Entry 8OUF (electron microscopy, 3.10 A resolution); this record covers chains G and H of the 10 polymer chains in the assembly.

# Chain G
Name: H/ACA ribonucleoprotein complex subunit DKC1
Source organism: Homo sapiens
UniProt: O60832 (DKC1_HUMAN); numbering as in UniProt (aligned over 1-514)
Amino-acid sequence (514 residues; numbered 1 to 514; the number before each row is that of its first residue):
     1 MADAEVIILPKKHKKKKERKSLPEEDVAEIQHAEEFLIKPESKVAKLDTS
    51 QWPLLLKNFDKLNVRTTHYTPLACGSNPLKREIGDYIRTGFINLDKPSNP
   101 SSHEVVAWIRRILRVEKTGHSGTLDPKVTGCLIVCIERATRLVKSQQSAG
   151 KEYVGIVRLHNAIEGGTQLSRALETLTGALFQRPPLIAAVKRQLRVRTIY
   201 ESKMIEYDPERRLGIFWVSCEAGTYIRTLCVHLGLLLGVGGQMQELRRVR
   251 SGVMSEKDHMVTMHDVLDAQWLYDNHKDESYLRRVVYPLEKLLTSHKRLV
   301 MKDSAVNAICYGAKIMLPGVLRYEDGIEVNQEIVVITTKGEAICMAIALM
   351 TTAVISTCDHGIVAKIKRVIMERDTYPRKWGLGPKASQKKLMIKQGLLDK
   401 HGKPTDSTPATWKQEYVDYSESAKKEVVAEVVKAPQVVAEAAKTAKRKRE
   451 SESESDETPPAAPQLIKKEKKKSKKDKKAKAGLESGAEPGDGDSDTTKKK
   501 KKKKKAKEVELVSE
Not modelled in the structure: 1-42, 396-514
UniProt features mapped onto this chain:
  - region: Ala2 to Ser21 (Nucleolar localization)
  - active site: Asp125 (Nucleophile)
  - modified residue: Ala2 (N-acetylalanine), Ser21 (Phosphoserine), Ser387 (Phosphoserine), Ser451 (Phosphoserine), Ser453 (Phosphoserine), Ser455 (Phosphoserine), Thr458 (Phosphothreonine), Ser485 (Phosphoserine), Ser494 (Phosphoserine), Ser513 (Phosphoserine)
  - cross-link (Glycyl lysine isopeptide (Lys-Gly)): Lys20 (interchain with G-Cter in SUMO2), Lys39 (interchain with G-Cter in SUMO2), Lys43 (interchain with G-Cter in SUMO2), Lys191 (interchain with G-Cter in SUMO2), Lys394 (interchain with G-Cter in SUMO2), Lys413 (interchain with G-Cter in SUMO1), Lys424 (interchain with G-Cter in SUMO2), Lys433 (interchain with G-Cter in SUMO2), Lys467 (interchain with G-Cter in SUMO2)
  - natural variant: Ala2 (A2V: In DKCX), Phe36 (F36V: In DKCX), Leu37 (deletion: In DKCX), Ile38 (I38T: In HHS), Lys39 (K39E: In DKCX), Pro40 (P40R: In DKCX), Glu41 (E41K: In DKCX), Thr49 (T49M: In HHS), Leu54 (L54V: In DKCX), Leu56 (L56S: In DKCX), Arg65 (R65T: In DKCX), Thr66 (T66A: In DKCX), 10 further natural variant entries in UniProt
  - mutagenesis: Ala353 (A353R: Increases interaction with SHQ1)
From the paper describing this entry:
  - disease-associated variants - Q31E, Q31K, H68Q, H68R, H68Y (citing earlier work)
  - catalytic residues: Asp125 (citing earlier work)
  - disease-associated variants - F36V (proposed by the authors, not directly observed)
  - mutagenesis - T66A/T67A/H68A, H68A: decreased binding to Human telomerase RNA

# Chain H
Name: H/ACA ribonucleoprotein complex subunit 1
Source organism: Homo sapiens
UniProt: Q9NY12 (GAR1_HUMAN); numbering as in UniProt (aligned over 1-217)
Amino-acid sequence (217 residues; row label = number of the first residue in the row):
     1 MSFRGGGRGGFNRGGGGGGFNRGGSSNHFRGGGGGGGGGNFRGGGRGGFG
    51 RGGGRGGFNKGQDQGPPERVVLLGEFLHPCEDDIVCKCTTDENKVPYFNA
   101 PVYLENKEQIGKVDEIFGQLRDFYFSVKLSENMKASSFKKLQKFYIDPYK
   151 LLPLQRFLPRPPGEKGPPRGGGRGGRGGGRGGGGRGGGRGGGFRGGRGGG
   201 GGGFRGGRGGGFRGRGH
Not modelled in the structure: 1-64, 162-217
UniProt features mapped onto this chain:
  - cross-link: Lys134 (Glycyl lysine isopeptide (Lys-Gly) (interchain with G-Cter in SUMO2))
From the paper describing this entry:
  - conformationally variable residues (side-chain flip): Phe98

# Chain G / chain H interface
Pairs across the interface (38; chain G residue first):
  His160(G) - Glu81(H)  salt bridge
  Thr175(G) - Gln119(H)  hydrogen bond (backbone-side chain)
  Thr175(G) - Tyr124(H)
  Thr177(G) - Gln119(H)  hydrogen bond (backbone-side chain)
  Ala179(G) - Gly118(H)
  Ala179(G) - Gln119(H)
  Ala179(G) - Leu120(H)  hydrogen bond (backbone-backbone)
  Leu180(G) - Gly118(H)
  Phe181(G) - Val95(H)  hydrophobic
  Phe181(G) - Ile116(H)
  Phe181(G) - Gly118(H)  hydrogen bond (backbone-backbone)
  Phe181(G) - Leu120(H)  hydrophobic
  Phe181(G) - Phe123(H)  hydrophobic
  Phe181(G) - Phe157(H)  hydrophobic
  Arg183(G) - Phe98(H)
  Arg183(G) - Asp114(H)
  Arg183(G) - Glu115(H)  salt bridge
  Arg192(G) - Phe98(H)
  Leu194(G) - Phe98(H)  hydrophobic
  Leu194(G) - Ile116(H)  hydrophobic
  Val196(G) - Phe157(H)  hydrophobic
  His232(G) - Glu115(H)  salt bridge
  His232(G) - Ile116(H)
  His232(G) - Phe117(H)
  Gly234(G) - Cys80(H)
  Leu235(G) - His78(H)  hydrogen bond (backbone-side chain)
  Leu235(G) - Cys80(H)  hydrophobic
  Leu235(G) - Val85(H)
  Leu235(G) - Phe117(H)  hydrophobic
  Leu235(G) - Ser126(H)
  Leu236(G) - His78(H)  hydrogen bond (backbone-side chain)
  Leu236(G) - Tyr124(H)
  Gly238(G) - His78(H)
  Gly238(G) - Pro79(H)
  Gly238(G) - Cys80(H)  hydrogen bond (backbone-side chain)
  Val239(G) - Glu81(H)
  Gly240(G) - Cys80(H)
  Gly240(G) - Glu81(H)
Also at the interface, not in a pair above, chain G (19 interface residues in all): Glu174, Leu237
Also at the interface, not in a pair above, chain H (19 interface residues in all): Leu154

# Summary
Chain G and chain H each contribute 19 residues to their interface, with 7 hydrogen bonds and 3 salt bridges.
Among the polar pairs are His160(G)-Glu81(H), Arg183(G)-Glu115(H) and His232(G)-Glu115(H). The paper reports
the catalytic residue Asp125(G); T66A/T67A/H68A and H68A of chain G reduce binding to Human telomerase RNA.
Chain G is H/ACA ribonucleoprotein complex subunit DKC1 and chain H is H/ACA ribonucleoprotein complex subunit
1, both from Homo sapiens; the structure, The H/ACA RNP lobe of human telomerase with the dyskerin thumb loop
in an open conformation, was determined by electron microscopy (same publication as 8OUE).
